8SY5 - chains I and T of the 8 polymer chains in the assembly; structure by electron microscopy, 2.70 A resolution.

== Chain I ==
Name: DNA-directed RNA polymerase subunit beta
Source organism: Escherichia coli
Notes: EC 2.7.7.6
UniProt: P0A8V2 (RPOB_ECOLI); residues 1-1342 here = UniProt positions 1-1342
Amino-acid sequence (1342 residues; each row starts with the number of its first residue):
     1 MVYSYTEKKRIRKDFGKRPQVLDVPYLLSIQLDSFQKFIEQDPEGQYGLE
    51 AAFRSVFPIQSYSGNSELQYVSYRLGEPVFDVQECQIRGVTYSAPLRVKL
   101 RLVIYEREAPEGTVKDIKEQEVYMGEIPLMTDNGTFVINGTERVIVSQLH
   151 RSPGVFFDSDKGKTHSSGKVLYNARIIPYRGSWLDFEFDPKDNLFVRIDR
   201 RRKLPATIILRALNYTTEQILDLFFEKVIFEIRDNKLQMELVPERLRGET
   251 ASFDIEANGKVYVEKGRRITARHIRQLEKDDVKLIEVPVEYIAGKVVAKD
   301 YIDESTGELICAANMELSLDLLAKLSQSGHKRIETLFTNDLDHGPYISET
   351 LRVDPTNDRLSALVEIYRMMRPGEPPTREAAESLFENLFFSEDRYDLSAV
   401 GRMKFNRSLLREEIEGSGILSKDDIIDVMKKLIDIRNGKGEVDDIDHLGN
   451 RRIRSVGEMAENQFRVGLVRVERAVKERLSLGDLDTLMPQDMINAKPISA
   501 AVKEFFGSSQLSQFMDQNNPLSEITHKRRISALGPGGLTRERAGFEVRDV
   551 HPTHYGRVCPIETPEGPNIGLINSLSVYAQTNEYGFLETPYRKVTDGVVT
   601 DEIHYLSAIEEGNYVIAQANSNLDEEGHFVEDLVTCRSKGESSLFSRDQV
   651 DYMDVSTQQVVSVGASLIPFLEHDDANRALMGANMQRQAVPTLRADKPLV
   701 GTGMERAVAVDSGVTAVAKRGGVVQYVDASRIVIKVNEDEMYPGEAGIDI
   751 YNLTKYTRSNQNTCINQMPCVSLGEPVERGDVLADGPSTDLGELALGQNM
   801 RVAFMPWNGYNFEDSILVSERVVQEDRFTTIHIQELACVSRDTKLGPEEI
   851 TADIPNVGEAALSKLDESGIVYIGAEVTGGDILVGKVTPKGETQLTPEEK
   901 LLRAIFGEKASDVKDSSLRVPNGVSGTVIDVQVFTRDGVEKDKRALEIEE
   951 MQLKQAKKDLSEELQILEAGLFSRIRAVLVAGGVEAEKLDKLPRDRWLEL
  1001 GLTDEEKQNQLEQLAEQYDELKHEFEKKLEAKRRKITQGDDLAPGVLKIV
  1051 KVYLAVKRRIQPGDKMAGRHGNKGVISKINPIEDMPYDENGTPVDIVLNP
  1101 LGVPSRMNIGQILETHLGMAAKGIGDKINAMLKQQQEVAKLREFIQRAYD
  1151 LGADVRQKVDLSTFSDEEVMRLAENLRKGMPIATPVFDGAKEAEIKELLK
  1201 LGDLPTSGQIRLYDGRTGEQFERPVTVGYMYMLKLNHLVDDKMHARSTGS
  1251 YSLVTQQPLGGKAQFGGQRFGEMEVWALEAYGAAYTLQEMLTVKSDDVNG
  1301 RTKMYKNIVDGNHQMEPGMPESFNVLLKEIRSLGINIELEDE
Not modelled in the structure: 58-66, 103-117, 227-336, 886-918, 978-1016
UniProt features mapped onto this chain:
  - modified residue (N6-acetyllysine): Lys1022, Lys1200
  - mutagenesis: Ile561 (I561S: Resistant to antibiotics salinamide A and B), Ile569 (I569S: Resistant to antibiotics salinamide A and B), Ala665 (A665E: Resistant to antibiotics salinamide A and B), Asp675 (D675A/G: Resistant to antibiotics salinamide A and B), Asn677 (N677H/K: Resistant to antibiotics salinamide A and B), Leu680 (L680M: Resistant to antibiotics salinamide A and B), Glu813 (E813K: Disrupts the enzyme's active center)
Residues lining bound ligands: X0F (2-oxo-2-hydroadenosine 5'-(tetrahydrogen triphosphate)): Arg678, Met681, Asp814, Lys1073, Arg1106
What the authors report for this chain:
  - binding site for X0F: Arg678, Arg1106

== Chain T ==
Molecule: Template single stranded DNA
Sequence (29 nucleotides; numbered 1 to 29; the number before each row is that of its first residue):
     1 CCTTCTCTCTCTCGCTGAXCCTCTCGATG
Not modelled in the structure: 1-6
Modified residues: JSP ((1R)-1-(4-amino-1-methyl-2-oxo-1,2-dihydropyrimidin-5-yl)-1,4-anhydro-2-deoxy-5-O-phosphono-D-erythro-pentitol) at position 19

== Interface between chain I and chain T ==
Pairs across the interface - 6 pairs, chain I then chain T:
  Asn139(I) - DA27(T)  hydrogen bond to the phosphate
  Phe514(I) - DC25(T)  phosphate contact
  Gly1261(I) - DC23(T)  phosphate contact
  Lys1262(I) - DC23(T)  hydrogen bond to the phosphate
  Arg1269(I) - DC21(T)  salt bridge to the phosphate
  Arg1269(I) - DT22(T)  phosphate contact
Also at the interface, not in a pair above, chain I (8 interface residues in all): Arg143, Gly507, Gly1271
Also at the interface, not in a pair above, chain T (6 interface residues in all): DG26

== Overview ==
Chain I and chain T form an interface of 8 and 6 residues respectively, with 2 hydrogen bonds and 1 salt
bridge. Polar pairs include Asn139(I)-DA27(T), Lys1262(I)-DC23(T) and Arg1269(I)-DC21(T). Chain I binds
compound X0F. Curated annotation (UniProt) lists 7 mutagenesis sites on chain I. The paper reports a binding
site for X0F at Arg678(I) and Arg1106(I).
Chain I is DNA-directed RNA polymerase subunit beta (Escherichia coli) and chain T is Template single stranded
DNA; the structure, E. coli DNA-directed RNA polymerase transcription elongation complex bound the unnatural
dS-BTP base pair in the ..., was determined by electron microscopy, deposited together with 8SY6 and 8SY7.
